Entry 9G8N (electron microscopy, 3.70 A resolution); this record covers chains L and X of the 13 polymer chains in the assembly.

# Chain L
Protein: Exosome complex component RRP41
Source organism: Homo sapiens
UniProt: Q9NPD3 (EXOS4_HUMAN); residues 0-244 here correspond to UniProt positions 1-245 (UniProt number = residue number + 1)
Sequence (245 residues; row label = number of the first residue in the row; numbering starts at 0):
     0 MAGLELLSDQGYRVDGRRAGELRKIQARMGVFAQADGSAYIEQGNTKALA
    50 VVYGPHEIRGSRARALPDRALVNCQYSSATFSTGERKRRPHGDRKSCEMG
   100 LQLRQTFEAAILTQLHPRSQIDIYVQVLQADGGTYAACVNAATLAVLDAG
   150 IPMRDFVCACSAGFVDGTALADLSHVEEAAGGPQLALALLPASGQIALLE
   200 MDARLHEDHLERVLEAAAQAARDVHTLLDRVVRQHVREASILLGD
Not modelled in the structure: 0-2, 244
UniProt features mapped onto this chain:
  - modified residue: Ala-1 (N-acetylalanine)

# Chain X
Molecule: CrPV-IRES RNA
Sequence (44 nucleotides; row label = number of the first residue in the row):
     1 UUUUUUUUUUUUUUUUUUUUUUUUUUCUCCUCUUUUUUUUUUUU

# How chain L and chain X interact
Contacting residue pairs - 11 pairs, chain L then chain X:
  Arg-61(L) / U15(X)  sugar contact
  Thr-82(L) / U24(X)  base contact
  Glu-84(L) / U24(X)  sugar contact
  Lys-86(L) / U23(X)  sugar contact
  Lys-86(L) / U24(X)  base contact
  Arg-88(L) / U23(X)  sugar contact
  Gly-91(L) / U20(X)  phosphate contact
  Asp-92(L) / U23(X)  base contact
  Arg-93(L) / U20(X)  hydrogen bond to the sugar
  Arg-93(L) / U21(X)  sugar contact
  Lys-94(L) / U23(X)  base contact
Also at the interface, not in a pair above, chain L (10 interface residues in all): Leu-3
Also at the interface, not in a pair above, chain X (6 interface residues in all): U26

# Summary
Chain L and chain X form an interface of 10 and 6 residues respectively, with 1 hydrogen bond. The
hydrogen-bonded pair is Arg-93(L)/U20(X).
Chain L is Exosome complex component RRP41 (Homo sapiens) and chain X is CrPV-IRES RNA; the structure,
80S-bound human Ski2-exosome complex, was determined by electron microscopy together with 9G8P, 9G8Q and 9G8R
from the same study.
